7PER - chains V and W of the 24 polymer chains in the assembly; structure by electron microscopy, 35.00 A resolution (very low resolution: no residue pairs are listed; an interface is given only as per-side residue counts).

# Chain V
Molecule: Nuclear pore complex protein Nup205
Source organism: Homo sapiens
Reference sequence: Q92621 (NU205_HUMAN); residue numbers follow UniProt; this construct covers 1-2012
Amino-acid sequence (2012 residues; row label = number of the first residue in the row):
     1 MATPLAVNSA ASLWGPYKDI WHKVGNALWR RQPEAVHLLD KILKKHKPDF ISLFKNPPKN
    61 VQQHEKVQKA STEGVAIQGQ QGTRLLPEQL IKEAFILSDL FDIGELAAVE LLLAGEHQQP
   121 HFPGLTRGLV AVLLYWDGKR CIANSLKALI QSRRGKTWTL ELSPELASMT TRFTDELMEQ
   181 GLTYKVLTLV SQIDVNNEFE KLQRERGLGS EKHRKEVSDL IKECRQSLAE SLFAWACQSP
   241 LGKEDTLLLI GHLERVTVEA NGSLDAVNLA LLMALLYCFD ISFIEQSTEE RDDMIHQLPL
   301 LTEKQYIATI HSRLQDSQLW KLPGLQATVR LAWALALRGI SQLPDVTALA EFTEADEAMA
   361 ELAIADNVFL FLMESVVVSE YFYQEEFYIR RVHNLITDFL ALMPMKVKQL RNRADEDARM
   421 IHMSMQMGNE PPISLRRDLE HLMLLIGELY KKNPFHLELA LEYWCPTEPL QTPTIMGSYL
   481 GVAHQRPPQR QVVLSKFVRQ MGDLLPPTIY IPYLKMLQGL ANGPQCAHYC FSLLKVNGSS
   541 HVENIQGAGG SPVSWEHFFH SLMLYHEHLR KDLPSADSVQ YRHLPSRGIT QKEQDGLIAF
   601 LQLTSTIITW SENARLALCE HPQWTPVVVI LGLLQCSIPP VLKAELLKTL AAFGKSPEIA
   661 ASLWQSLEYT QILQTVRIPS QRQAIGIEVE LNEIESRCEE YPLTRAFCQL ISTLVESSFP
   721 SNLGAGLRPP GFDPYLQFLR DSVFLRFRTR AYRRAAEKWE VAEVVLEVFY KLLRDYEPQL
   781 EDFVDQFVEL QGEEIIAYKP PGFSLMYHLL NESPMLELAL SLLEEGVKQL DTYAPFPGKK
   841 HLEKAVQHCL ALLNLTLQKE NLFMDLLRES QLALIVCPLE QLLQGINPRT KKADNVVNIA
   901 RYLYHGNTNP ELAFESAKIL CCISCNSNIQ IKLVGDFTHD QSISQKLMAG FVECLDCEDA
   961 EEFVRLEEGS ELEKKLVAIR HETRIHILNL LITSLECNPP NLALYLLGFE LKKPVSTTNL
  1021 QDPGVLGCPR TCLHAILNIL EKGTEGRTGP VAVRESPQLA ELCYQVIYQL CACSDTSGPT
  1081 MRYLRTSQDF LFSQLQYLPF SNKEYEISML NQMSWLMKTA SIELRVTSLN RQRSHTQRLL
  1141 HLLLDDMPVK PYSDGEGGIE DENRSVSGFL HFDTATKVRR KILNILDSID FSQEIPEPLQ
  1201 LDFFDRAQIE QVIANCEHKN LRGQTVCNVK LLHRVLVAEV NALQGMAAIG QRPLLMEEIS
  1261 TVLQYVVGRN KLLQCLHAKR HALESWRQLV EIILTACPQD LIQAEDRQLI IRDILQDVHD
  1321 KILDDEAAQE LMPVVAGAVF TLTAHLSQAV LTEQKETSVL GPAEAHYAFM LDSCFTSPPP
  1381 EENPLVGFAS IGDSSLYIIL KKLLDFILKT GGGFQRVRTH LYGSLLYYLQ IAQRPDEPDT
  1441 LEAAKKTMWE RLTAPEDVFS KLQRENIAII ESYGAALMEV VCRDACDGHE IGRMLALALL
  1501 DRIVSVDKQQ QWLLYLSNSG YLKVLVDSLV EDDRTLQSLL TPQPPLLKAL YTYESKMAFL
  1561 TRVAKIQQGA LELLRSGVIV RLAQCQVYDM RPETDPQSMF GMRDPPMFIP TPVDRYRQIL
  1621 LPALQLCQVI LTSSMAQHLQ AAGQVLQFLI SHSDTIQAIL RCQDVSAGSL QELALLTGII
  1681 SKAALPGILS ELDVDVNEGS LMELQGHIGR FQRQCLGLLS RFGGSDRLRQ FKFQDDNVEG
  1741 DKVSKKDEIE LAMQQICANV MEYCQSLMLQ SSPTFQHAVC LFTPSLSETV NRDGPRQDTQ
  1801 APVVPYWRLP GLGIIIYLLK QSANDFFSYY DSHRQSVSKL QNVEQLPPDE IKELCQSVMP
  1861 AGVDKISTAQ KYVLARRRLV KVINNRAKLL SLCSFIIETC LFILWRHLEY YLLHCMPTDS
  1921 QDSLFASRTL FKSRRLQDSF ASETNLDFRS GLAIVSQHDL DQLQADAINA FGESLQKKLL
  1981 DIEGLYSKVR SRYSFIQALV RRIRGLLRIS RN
Not modelled in the structure: 1-8, 26-37, 76-81, 120-128, 155-163, 175-180, 257-262, 287-303, 380-383, 421-426, 455-457, 468-492, 538-552, 574-590, 621-624, 640-641, 671, 681-685, 745, 752-753, 784-791, 813, 828-838, 873-875, 889-891, 907-908, 925-1391, 1596-1606, 1693-2012
Swiss-Prot annotation at these positions:
  - modified residue: Ala-2 (N-acetylalanine), Thr-3 (Phosphothreonine), Ser-575 (Phosphoserine), Ser-1165 (Phosphoserine), Ser-1167 (Phosphoserine), Ser-1939 (Phosphoserine), Ser-1942 (Phosphoserine)

# Chain W
Molecule: Nuclear pore complex protein Nup155
Source organism: Homo sapiens
Reference sequence: O75694 (NU155_HUMAN); residue numbers follow UniProt; this construct covers 1-1391
Amino-acid sequence (1391 residues; each row starts with the number of its first residue):
     1 MPSSLLGAAM PASTSAAALQ EALENAGRLI DRQLQEDRMY PDLSELLMVS APNNPTVSGM
    61 SDMDYPLQGP GLLSVPNLPE ISSIRRVPLP PELVEQFGHM QCNCMMGVFP PISRAWLTID
   121 SDIFMWNYED GGDLAYFDGL SETILAVGLV KPKAGIFQPH VRHLLVLATP VDIVILGLSY
   181 ANLQTGSGVL NDSLSGGMQL LPDPLYSLPT DNTYLLTITS TDNGRIFLAG KDGCLYEVAY
   241 QAEAGWFSQR CRKINHSKSS LSFLVPSLLQ FTFSEDDPIL QIAIDNSRNI LYTRSEKGVI
   301 QVYDLGQDGQ GMSRVASVSQ NAIVSAAGNI ARTIDRSVFK PIVQIAVIEN SESLDCQLLA
   361 VTHAGVRLYF STCPFRQPLA RPNTLTLVHV RLPPGFSASS TVEKPSKVHR ALYSKGILLM
   421 AASENEDNDI LWCVNHDTFP FQKPMMETQM TAGVDGHSWA LSAIDELKVD KIITPLNKDH
   481 IPITDSPVVV QQHMLPPKKF VLLSAQGSLM FHKLRPVDQL RHLLVSNVGG DGEEIERFFK
   541 LHQEDQACAT CLILACSTAA CDREVSAWAT RAFFRYGGEA QMRFPTTLPP PSNVGPILGS
   601 PVYSSSPVPS GSPYPNPSFL GTPSHGIQPP AMSTPVCALG NPATQATNMS CVTGPEIVYS
   661 GKHNGICIYF SRIMGNIWDA SLVVERIFKS GNREITAIES SVPCQLLESV LQELKGLQEF
   721 LDRNSQFAGG PLGNPNTTAK VQQRLIGFMR PENGNPQQMQ QELQRKFHEA QLSEKISLQA
   781 IQQLVRKSYQ ALALWKLLCE HQFTIIVAEL QKELQEQLKI TTFKDLVIRD KELTGALIAS
   841 LINCYIRDNA AVDGISLHLQ DICPLLYSTD DAICSKANEL LQRSRQVQNK TEKERMLRES
   901 LKEYQKISNQ VDLSNVCAQY RQVRFYEGVV ELSLTAAEKK DPQGLGLHFY KHGEPEEDIV
   961 GLQAFQERLN SYKCITDTLQ ELVNQSKAAP QSPSVPKKPG PPVLSSDPNM LSNEEAGHHF
  1021 EQMLKLSQRS KDELFSIALY NWLIQVDLAD KLLQVASPFL EPHLVRMAKV DQNRVRYMDL
  1081 LWRYYEKNRS FSNAARVLSR LADMHSTEIS LQQRLEYIAR AILSAKSSTA ISSIAADGEF
  1141 LHELEEKMEV ARIQLQIQET LQRQYSHHSS VQDAVSQLDS ELMDITKLYG EFADPFKLAE
  1201 CKLAIIHCAG YSDPILVQTL WQDIIEKELS DSVTLSSSDR MHALSLKIVL LGKIYAGTPR
  1261 FFPLDFIVQF LEQQVCTLNW DVGFVIQTMN EIGVPLPRLL EVYDQLFKSR DPFWNRMKKP
  1321 LHLLDCIHVL LIRYVENPSQ VLNCERRRFT NLCLDAVCGY LVELQSMSSS VAVQAITGNF
  1381 KSLQAKLERL H
Not modelled in the structure: 1-19, 51-57, 61, 69-71, 183-193, 206, 242-252, 262-275, 314-315, 341, 377-379, 426, 466-473, 526-533, 559-560, 585, 590-657, 685-698, 731-768, 864-870, 888-897, 959, 984-1014, 1030-1033, 1070-1075, 1106, 1126-1138, 1313-1318, 1376-1391

# Chain V / chain W interface
At this resolution (35 A) residue pairs are not listed: 85 residues of chain V and 64 of chain W lie at the interface.

# Overview
85 residues of chain V face 64 of chain W across their interface.
Chain V is Nuclear pore complex protein Nup205 and chain W is Nuclear pore complex protein Nup155, both from
Homo sapiens; the structure, Model of the inner ring of the human nuclear pore complex, was determined by
electron microscopy, deposited together with 7PEQ.
